Entry 7TCN (electron microscopy, 4.10 A resolution (low resolution: residue-level contacts below are approximate; hydrogen-bond / salt-bridge calls are withheld)); this record covers chains E and H of the 12 polymer chains in the assembly.

[Chain E]
Protein: Envelope glycoprotein gp160
From: Human immunodeficiency virus 1
Reference sequence: M4M0W3 (M4M0W3_9HIV1); the construct lacks a stretch of the UniProt sequence and is renumbered around it, so the offset changes along the chain: 35-146 = UniProt 31-142; 156-309 = UniProt 143-296; 312-321 = UniProt 297-306; 322-359 = UniProt 308-345; 1 more segments
Chain sequence (486 residues; each row starts with the number of its first residue; note: 12 numbers in that range are skipped by the numbering (no residue carries them; nothing is unmodelled there)):
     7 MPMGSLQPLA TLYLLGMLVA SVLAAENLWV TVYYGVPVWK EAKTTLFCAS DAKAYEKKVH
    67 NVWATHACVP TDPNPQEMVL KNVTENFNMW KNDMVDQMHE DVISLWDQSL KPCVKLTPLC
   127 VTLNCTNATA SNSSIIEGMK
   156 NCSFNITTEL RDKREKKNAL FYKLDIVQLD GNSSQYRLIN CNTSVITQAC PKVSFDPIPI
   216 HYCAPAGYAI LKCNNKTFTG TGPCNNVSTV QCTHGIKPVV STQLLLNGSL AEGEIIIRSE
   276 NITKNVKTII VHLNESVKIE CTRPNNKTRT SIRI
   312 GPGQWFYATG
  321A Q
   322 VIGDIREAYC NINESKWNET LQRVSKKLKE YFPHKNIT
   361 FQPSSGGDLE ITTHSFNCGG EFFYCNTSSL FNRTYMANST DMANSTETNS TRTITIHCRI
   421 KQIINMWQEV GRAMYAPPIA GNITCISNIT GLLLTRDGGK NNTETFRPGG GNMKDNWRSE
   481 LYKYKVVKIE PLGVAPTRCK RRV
Unresolved in the structure: 7-31, 62-70, 156, 312-313, 399-409
Disulfide bonds: Cys119-Cys205, Cys126-Cys196, Cys131-Cys157, Cys218-Cys247, Cys228-Cys239, Cys296-Cys331, Cys378-Cys445, Cys385-Cys418
Glycans and other covalent adducts: glycan linked to Asn197; N-acetylglucosamine (NAG) linked to Asn262, Asn339, Asn386, Asn392
Sequence notes: initiating methionine (7); expression tag (8-34); conflict Lys64 (Glu60 in M4M0W3), Trp316 (Ala301 in M4M0W3), Lys488 (Glu473 in M4M0W3), Ile489 (Val474 in M4M0W3), Glu490 (Lys475 in M4M0W3), Arg498 (Asn483 in M4M0W3), Cys499 (Ala484 in M4M0W3), Lys500 (Arg485 in M4M0W3)
Small-molecule neighbours:
  - N-acetylglucosamine (NAG; 2-acetamido-2-deoxy-beta-D-glucopyranose), molecule 1: Val85, Asn229, Asn241
  - N-acetylglucosamine (NAG), molecule 2: Asn130, Ser158, Phe159, Asn160, Lys171
  - N-acetylglucosamine (NAG), molecule 3: Asn230, Thr232, Asn240

[Chain H]
Protein: CH235.12 Fab Light Chain
From: Homo sapiens
Notes: antibody fragment or engineered binder
Chain sequence (213 residues; numbered 1 to 214; 1 number in that range is skipped by the numbering (no residue carries it; nothing is unmodelled there); the number before each row is that of its first residue):
     1 EIVLTQSPAT LSASPGERVT LTCRASRSVR NNVAWYQHKG GQSPRLLIYD ASTRAAGVPA
    61 RFSGSASGTE FTLAISNLES EDFTVYFCLQ YNNW
    96 WTFGQGTRVD IKRTVAAPSV FIFPPSDEQL KSGTASVVCL LNNFYPREAK VQWKVDNALQ
   156 SGNSQESVTE QDSKDSTYSL SSTLTLSKAD YEKHKVYACE VTHQGLSSPV TKSFNRGEC
Unresolved in the structure: 213-214
Disulfide bonds: Cys23-Cys88, Cys134-Cys194

[Chain E / chain H interface]
Pairs across the interface (16; chain E residue first):
  Asn276(E) - Arg30(H)
  Ile277(E) - Arg30(H)
  Ile277(E) - Asn32(H)
  Thr278(E) - Arg30(H)
  Thr278(E) - Asn32(H)
  Thr278(E) - Tyr91(H)
  Thr278(E) - Asn92(H)
  Thr278(E) - Asn93(H)
  Lys279(E) - Asn92(H)
  Asn280(E) - Asn93(H)
  Asn280(E) - Trp94(H)
  Asn280(E) - Trp96(H)
  Lys356(E) - Glu1(H)
  Gly458(E) - Trp94(H)
  Gly459(E) - Trp94(H)
  Asn461(E) - Glu1(H)
Interface residues without a listed pair, chain E (10 interface residues in all): Lys460

[Summary]
10 residues of chain E face 8 of chain H across their interface. Chain E binds 3 copies of
N-acetylglucosamine. Covalently linked N-acetylglucosamine: at Asn262(E), Asn339(E), Asn386(E) and Asn392(E).
Chain E is Envelope glycoprotein gp160 (Human immunodeficiency virus 1) and chain H is CH235.12 Fab Light
Chain (Homo sapiens); the structure, Cryo-EM structure of CH235.12 in complex with HIV-1 Env trimer
CH505TF.N279K.SOSIP.664 with high-mannose glycans, was determined by electron microscopy.
